9CP8 - chains A and B; structure by X-ray diffraction, 1.57 A resolution.

[Chain A (and B)]
Protein: Sulfopropanediol 3-dehydrogenase
From: Cupriavidus pinatubonensis JMP134
Notes: chain B of this document is another copy of the same molecule, construct and numbering; everything in this record applies to it too
UniProt: Q46N53 (HPSN_CUPPJ); residue numbers follow UniProt; this construct covers 1-436
Sequence (437 residues; each row starts with the number of its first residue; numbering starts at 0):
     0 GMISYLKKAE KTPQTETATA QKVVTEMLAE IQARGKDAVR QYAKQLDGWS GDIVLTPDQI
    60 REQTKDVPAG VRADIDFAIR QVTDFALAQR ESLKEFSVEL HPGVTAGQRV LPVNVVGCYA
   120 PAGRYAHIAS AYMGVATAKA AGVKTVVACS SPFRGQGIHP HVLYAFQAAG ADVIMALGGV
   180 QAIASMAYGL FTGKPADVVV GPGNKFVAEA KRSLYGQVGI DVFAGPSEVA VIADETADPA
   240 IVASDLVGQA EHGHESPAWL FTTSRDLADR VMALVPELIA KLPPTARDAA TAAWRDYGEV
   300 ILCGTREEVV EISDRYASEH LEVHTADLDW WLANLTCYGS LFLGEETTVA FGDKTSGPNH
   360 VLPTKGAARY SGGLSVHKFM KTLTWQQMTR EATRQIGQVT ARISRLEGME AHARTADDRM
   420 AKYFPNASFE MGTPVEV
Disordered / not traced: 0
Sequence notes: expression tag (0)
Metal / ion sites: Zn2+ site 1: Gln248, His251, Asp352 (together with (2R)-3-sulfolactic acid) (shared with His411(B) of chain B); Zn2+ site 2: His411 (together with (2R)-3-sulfolactic acid) (shared with Gln248(B), His251(B), Asp352(B) of chain B)
Small-molecule neighbours:
  - (2R)-3-sulfolactic acid (3SL), molecule 1: His126, Ala128, Ser129, Ser226, Gln248, His251, Glu318, His319, Asp352, Lys353, His359
  - (2R)-3-sulfolactic acid (3SL), molecule 2: Glu406, Met408, His411
  - NADH (NAI; 1,4-dihydronicotinamide adenine dinucleotide): Val22, Met26, Leu45, Asp46, Tyr118, Pro120, Ala121, Gly122, Arg123, Tyr124, His126, Ser129, Ser150, Gly177, Gly178, Gln180, Pro201, Gly202, Asn203, Phe205, Val206, Ala223, Gly224, Pro225, Ser226, His251, Ser255, Glu318, His359, Val360, Leu361, Thr363
From the paper describing this entry:
  - Zn2+ coordination: Asp352, His411
  - conformationally variable residues (domain motion, loop rearrangement): Pro120 to Ala128, Arg153, Thr284, Val348 to Thr354
  - binding site for NADH: Leu45, Asp46, Phe205
  - specificity-determining residues: Asp46
  - binding site for (2R)-3-sulfolactic acid: His126, Ser226, Glu318, Lys353, His359
  - specificity-determining residues: His126 (proposed by the authors, not directly observed)
  - catalytic residues: Glu318, His319 (proposed by the authors, not directly observed)
  - catalytic residues: Asp352
  - mutagenesis - E318A (580-fold), H319A (240-fold): decreased catalytic activity
  - mutagenesis - D352A: abolished catalytic activity

[Interface between chain A and chain B]
Pairs across the interface (281; chain A residue first):
  Val70(A) - Leu405(B)  hydrophobic
  Asp73(A) - Arg401(B)  salt bridge
  Asp73(A) - Ile402(B)
  Phe76(A) - Gln394(B)
  Gln80(A) - His100(B)  hydrogen bond (side chain-backbone)
  Asp83(A) - Leu99(B)
  Phe84(A) - Phe95(B)  hydrophobic
  Phe84(A) - Val97(B)  hydrophobic
  Phe84(A) - Leu99(B)
  Phe84(A) - Ala105(B)  hydrophobic
  Phe84(A) - Gly106(B)
  Phe84(A) - Thr383(B)
  Ala87(A) - Phe95(B)  hydrophobic
  Gln88(A) - Phe95(B)
  Gln88(A) - Gln107(B)  hydrogen bond
  Gln88(A) - Thr383(B)
  Ser91(A) - Ser91(B)
  Ser91(A) - Leu92(B)
  Ser91(A) - Lys93(B)  hydrogen bond (backbone-backbone)
  Ser91(A) - Phe95(B)
  Ser91(A) - Gln107(B)  hydrogen bond
  Leu92(A) - Ser91(B)
  Lys93(A) - Ser91(B)  hydrogen bond (backbone-backbone)
  Phe95(A) - Phe84(B)  hydrophobic
  Phe95(A) - Ala87(B)  hydrophobic
  Phe95(A) - Gln88(B)
  Phe95(A) - Ser91(B)
  Leu99(A) - Asp83(B)
  Leu99(A) - Phe84(B)
  Leu99(A) - Ser355(B)
  His100(A) - Phe76(B)
  His100(A) - Gln80(B)
  Val103(A) - Ser355(B)
  Ala105(A) - Phe84(B)  hydrophobic
  Ala105(A) - Pro357(B)  hydrophobic
  Gly106(A) - Phe84(B)
  Gln107(A) - Gln88(B)  hydrogen bond
  Gln107(A) - Ser91(B)  hydrogen bond
  Gln107(A) - His376(B)  hydrogen bond
  Arg108(A) - Leu331(B)  hydrogen bond (side chain-backbone)
  Arg108(A) - Ala332(B)  hydrogen bond (side chain-backbone)
  Arg108(A) - Tyr337(B)
  Leu110(A) - Leu334(B)
  Leu110(A) - Thr335(B)
  Val112(A) - Arg368(B)
  Val112(A) - Tyr369(B)  hydrophobic
  Tyr124(A) - Glu406(B)
  Tyr124(A) - Gly407(B)
  Tyr124(A) - Met408(B)  hydrophobic
  Ala125(A) - Glu406(B)  hydrogen bond (backbone-backbone)
  His126(A) - Glu406(B)
  His126(A) - Met408(B)
  Ile127(A) - Leu405(B)  hydrophobic
  Ile127(A) - Glu406(B)  hydrogen bond (backbone-side chain)
  Ala128(A) - Glu406(B)  hydrogen bond (backbone-side chain)
  Tyr131(A) - Ile402(B)
  His158(A) - Leu405(B)
  His160(A) - Leu405(B)
  Ala195(A) - Arg368(B)
  Asp196(A) - Arg368(B)  salt bridge
  Asp196(A) - Tyr369(B)
  Val197(A) - Tyr369(B)  hydrophobic
  Arg211(A) - Ser212(B)  hydrogen bond (side chain-backbone)
  Arg211(A) - Tyr214(B)  hydrogen bond (side chain-backbone)
  Ser212(A) - Arg211(B)  hydrogen bond (backbone-side chain)
  Tyr214(A) - Arg211(B)  hydrogen bond (backbone-side chain)
  Tyr214(A) - Tyr214(B)  hydrophobic
  Tyr214(A) - Ile219(B)
  Gly215(A) - Tyr369(B)  hydrogen bond (backbone-side chain)
  Gln216(A) - Arg368(B)  hydrogen bond (backbone-side chain)
  Val217(A) - Tyr369(B)
  Gly218(A) - Tyr369(B)
  Ile219(A) - Tyr214(B)
  Asp237(A) - Lys421(B)  salt bridge
  Ile240(A) - Asp417(B)
  Ile240(A) - Arg418(B)
  Ser243(A) - Thr414(B)
  Ser243(A) - Asp417(B)  hydrogen bond
  Asp244(A) - Thr414(B)
  Asp244(A) - Arg418(B)  salt bridge
  Val246(A) - Ala410(B)
  Gly247(A) - Ala410(B)
  Gly247(A) - His411(B)  hydrogen bond (backbone-side chain)
  Gln248(A) - His411(B)  hydrogen bond
  Glu250(A) - Met408(B)
  Glu250(A) - Glu409(B)  hydrogen bond (side chain-backbone)
  Glu250(A) - Ala410(B)  hydrogen bond (side chain-backbone)
  Glu250(A) - His411(B)  salt bridge
  His251(A) - Met408(B)
  His251(A) - His411(B)  hydrogen bond
  Lys280(A) - Arg413(B)  hydrogen bond (backbone-side chain)
  Leu281(A) - Ala410(B)  hydrophobic
  Leu281(A) - Arg413(B)
  Pro282(A) - Glu409(B)
  Pro282(A) - Arg413(B)
  Pro282(A) - Val434(B)
  Pro282(A) - Glu435(B)
  Pro282(A) - Val436(B)
  Pro283(A) - Glu435(B)
  Pro283(A) - Val436(B)
  Thr284(A) - Val436(B)  hydrogen bond (side chain-backbone)
  His323(A) - Arg418(B)
  Leu327(A) - Gln386(B)
  Leu331(A) - Arg108(B)  hydrogen bond (backbone-side chain)
  Leu331(A) - Trp384(B)  hydrophobic
  Ala332(A) - Arg108(B)  hydrogen bond (backbone-side chain)
  Thr335(A) - Leu110(B)
  Thr335(A) - Lys380(B)  hydrogen bond (backbone-side chain)
  Thr335(A) - Leu382(B)
  Cys336(A) - Lys380(B)  hydrogen bond
  Tyr337(A) - Arg108(B)
  Tyr337(A) - Leu382(B)
  Tyr337(A) - Thr383(B)
  Gly338(A) - Thr383(B)
  Ser339(A) - Thr383(B)  hydrogen bond
  Leu340(A) - Thr383(B)  hydrogen bond (backbone-backbone)
  Leu340(A) - Trp384(B)
  Leu340(A) - Gln385(B)  hydrogen bond (backbone-backbone)
  Phe341(A) - Gln385(B)
  Leu342(A) - Trp384(B)  hydrophobic
  Leu342(A) - Gln385(B)  hydrogen bond (backbone-backbone)
  Leu342(A) - Gln386(B)
  Glu344(A) - Arg418(B)  hydrogen bond (backbone-side chain)
  Glu344(A) - Lys421(B)  salt bridge
  Glu344(A) - Tyr422(B)  hydrogen bond
  Glu345(A) - Met387(B)
  Glu345(A) - Arg389(B)
  Glu345(A) - Thr392(B)
  Glu345(A) - Arg418(B)  hydrogen bond (backbone-side chain)
  Glu345(A) - Tyr422(B)
  Thr346(A) - Gln385(B)  hydrogen bond
  Thr346(A) - Met387(B)
  Thr346(A) - Arg418(B)
  Thr347(A) - Arg418(B)  hydrogen bond
  Ala349(A) - Thr399(B)
  Ala349(A) - His411(B)
  Ala349(A) - Thr414(B)
  Phe350(A) - Met387(B)  hydrophobic
  Phe350(A) - Thr392(B)
  Phe350(A) - Ile395(B)  hydrophobic
  Phe350(A) - Gly396(B)
  Phe350(A) - Thr399(B)
  Phe350(A) - Ala415(B)  hydrophobic
  Phe350(A) - Arg418(B)
  Asp352(A) - His411(B)  salt bridge
  Lys353(A) - Thr399(B)
  Lys353(A) - Ser403(B)
  Lys353(A) - Glu406(B)  salt bridge
  Lys353(A) - Met408(B)  hydrogen bond
  Lys353(A) - His411(B)
  Thr354(A) - Ile395(B)
  Thr354(A) - Val398(B)
  Thr354(A) - Thr399(B)
  Ser355(A) - Leu99(B)
  Ser355(A) - Gln385(B)  hydrogen bond
  Ser355(A) - Met387(B)
  Pro357(A) - Ala105(B)  hydrophobic
  Pro357(A) - Thr383(B)
  Pro357(A) - Gln385(B)
  Ala367(A) - Lys380(B)  hydrogen bond (backbone-side chain)
  Arg368(A) - Val112(B)
  Arg368(A) - Ala195(B)
  Arg368(A) - Asp196(B)  salt bridge
  Arg368(A) - Gln216(B)  hydrogen bond (side chain-backbone)
  Arg368(A) - Lys380(B)
  Tyr369(A) - Val112(B)  hydrophobic
  Tyr369(A) - Asp196(B)
  Tyr369(A) - Val197(B)  hydrophobic
  Tyr369(A) - Gly215(B)  hydrogen bond (side chain-backbone)
  Tyr369(A) - Val217(B)
  Tyr369(A) - Gly218(B)
  Tyr369(A) - Lys380(B)
  Ser370(A) - Lys380(B)
  Gly371(A) - Thr381(B)
  Gly371(A) - Leu382(B)
  His376(A) - Gln107(B)  hydrogen bond
  His376(A) - Thr381(B)
  Lys380(A) - Thr335(B)  hydrogen bond (side chain-backbone)
  Lys380(A) - Cys336(B)  hydrogen bond
  Lys380(A) - Ala367(B)  hydrogen bond (side chain-backbone)
  Lys380(A) - Arg368(B)
  Lys380(A) - Tyr369(B)
  Lys380(A) - Ser370(B)
  Thr381(A) - Gly371(B)
  Thr381(A) - His376(B)
  Leu382(A) - Thr335(B)
  Leu382(A) - Tyr337(B)
  Leu382(A) - Gly371(B)
  Thr383(A) - Phe84(B)
  Thr383(A) - Tyr337(B)
  Thr383(A) - Gly338(B)
  Thr383(A) - Ser339(B)  hydrogen bond
  Thr383(A) - Leu340(B)  hydrogen bond (backbone-backbone)
  Thr383(A) - Pro357(B)
  Trp384(A) - Leu331(B)  hydrophobic
  Trp384(A) - Leu340(B)
  Trp384(A) - Leu342(B)  hydrophobic
  Gln385(A) - Leu340(B)  hydrogen bond (backbone-backbone)
  Gln385(A) - Phe341(B)
  Gln385(A) - Leu342(B)  hydrogen bond (backbone-backbone)
  Gln385(A) - Thr346(B)  hydrogen bond
  Gln385(A) - Ser355(B)  hydrogen bond
  Gln385(A) - Pro357(B)
  Gln386(A) - Leu327(B)
  Gln386(A) - Leu342(B)
  Met387(A) - Glu345(B)
  Met387(A) - Thr346(B)
  Met387(A) - Phe350(B)  hydrophobic
  Met387(A) - Ser355(B)
  Arg389(A) - Glu345(B)
  Thr392(A) - Glu345(B)
  Thr392(A) - Phe350(B)
  Gln394(A) - Phe76(B)
  Ile395(A) - Phe350(B)  hydrophobic
  Ile395(A) - Thr354(B)
  Gly396(A) - Phe350(B)
  Val398(A) - Thr354(B)
  Thr399(A) - Ala349(B)
  Thr399(A) - Phe350(B)
  Thr399(A) - Lys353(B)
  Thr399(A) - Thr354(B)
  Arg401(A) - Asp73(B)  salt bridge
  Ile402(A) - Asp73(B)
  Ile402(A) - Tyr131(B)
  Ser403(A) - Lys353(B)
  Leu405(A) - Val70(B)  hydrophobic
  Leu405(A) - Ile127(B)  hydrophobic
  Leu405(A) - His160(B)
  Glu406(A) - Tyr124(B)
  Glu406(A) - Ala125(B)  hydrogen bond (backbone-backbone)
  Glu406(A) - His126(B)
  Glu406(A) - Ile127(B)  hydrogen bond (side chain-backbone)
  Glu406(A) - Ala128(B)  hydrogen bond (side chain-backbone)
  Glu406(A) - Lys353(B)  salt bridge
  Gly407(A) - Tyr124(B)
  Met408(A) - Tyr124(B)  hydrophobic
  Met408(A) - His126(B)
  Met408(A) - Glu250(B)
  Met408(A) - His251(B)
  Met408(A) - Lys353(B)  hydrogen bond
  Glu409(A) - Glu250(B)  hydrogen bond (backbone-side chain)
  Glu409(A) - Pro282(B)
  Ala410(A) - Val246(B)
  Ala410(A) - Gly247(B)
  Ala410(A) - Glu250(B)  hydrogen bond (backbone-side chain)
  Ala410(A) - Leu281(B)  hydrophobic
  His411(A) - Gly247(B)  hydrogen bond (side chain-backbone)
  His411(A) - Gln248(B)  hydrogen bond
  His411(A) - Glu250(B)  salt bridge
  His411(A) - His251(B)  hydrogen bond
  His411(A) - Ala349(B)
  His411(A) - Asp352(B)  salt bridge
  His411(A) - Lys353(B)
  Arg413(A) - Ser243(B)
  Arg413(A) - Lys280(B)  hydrogen bond (side chain-backbone)
  Arg413(A) - Leu281(B)
  Arg413(A) - Pro282(B)
  Thr414(A) - Ser243(B)
  Thr414(A) - Asp244(B)
  Thr414(A) - Thr347(B)
  Thr414(A) - Ala349(B)
  Ala415(A) - Phe350(B)  hydrophobic
  Asp417(A) - Ile240(B)
  Asp417(A) - Ser243(B)  hydrogen bond
  Arg418(A) - Ile240(B)
  Arg418(A) - Asp244(B)  salt bridge
  Arg418(A) - His323(B)
  Arg418(A) - Glu344(B)  hydrogen bond (side chain-backbone)
  Arg418(A) - Glu345(B)  hydrogen bond (side chain-backbone)
  Arg418(A) - Thr346(B)  hydrogen bond (side chain-backbone)
  Arg418(A) - Thr347(B)  hydrogen bond
  Arg418(A) - Phe350(B)
  Lys421(A) - Asp237(B)  salt bridge
  Lys421(A) - Glu344(B)  salt bridge
  Tyr422(A) - Glu344(B)  hydrogen bond
  Tyr422(A) - Glu345(B)
  Val434(A) - Pro282(B)
  Glu435(A) - Pro282(B)
  Glu435(A) - Pro283(B)
  Val436(A) - Pro283(B)
  Val436(A) - Thr284(B)  hydrogen bond (backbone-side chain)
Interface residues without a listed pair, chain A (130 interface residues in all): Ile74, Ala77, Val97, Asn113, Val221, Phe222, Glu321, Leu334, Gly351, Gly356, Gly372, Thr388
Interface residues without a listed pair, chain B (130 interface residues in all): Ala77, Val103, Asn113, His158, Asp220, Val221, Phe222, Glu321, Gly351, Gly356, Gly372, Thr388

[Summary]
Chain A and chain B each contribute 130 residues to their interface, with 72 hydrogen bonds and 16 salt
bridges. Polar contacts include Asp73(A)-Arg401(B), Asp196(A)-Arg368(B) and Asp237(A)-Lys421(B). Ligands of
chain A: NADH and (2R)-3-sulfolactic acid. From the paper: catalytic residues Glu318(A), His319(A) and
Asp352(A); E318A and H319A of chain A reduce catalytic activity.
Chain A and chain B are both Sulfopropanediol 3-dehydrogenase (Cupriavidus pinatubonensis JMP134); the
structure, Crystal structure of DHPS-3-dehydrogenase, HpsN from Cupriavidus pinatubonensis in complex with
product (R-sulfolactate) and NADH, was determined by X-ray diffraction, deposited together with 8V35, 8V36,
8V37, 9CP7 and 9CP9.
